3VYQ - chains C and D of the 4 polymer chains in the assembly; structure by X-ray diffraction, 2.52 A resolution.

[Chain C]
Molecule: 11-nt DNA strand
Sequence (11 nucleotides; row label = number of the first residue in the row):
     1 TCACTGGATG T

[Chain D]
Name: Methyl-CpG-binding domain protein 4
From: Mus musculus
Notes: EC 3.2.2.-; fragment: methyl CpG binding domain
Reference sequence: Q9Z2D7 (MBD4_MOUSE); numbering as in UniProt (aligned over 63-136)
Sequence (74 residues; each row starts with the number of its first residue):
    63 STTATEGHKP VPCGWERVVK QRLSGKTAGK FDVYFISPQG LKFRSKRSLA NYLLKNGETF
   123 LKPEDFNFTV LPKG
Disordered / not traced: 63-69, 133-136
Ion coordination: Zn2+ site 1 near His70 (its only coordinating residue here); Zn2+ site 2 near Cys75 (its only coordinating residue here)
Reported in the primary citation:
  - binding site for the 11-nt DNA strand (chain C): Arg84
  - binding site for the 11-nt DNA strand: Arg106
  - specificity-determining residues: Asp94 (proposed by the authors, not directly observed)

[Interface between chain C and chain D]
Contacting residue pairs - 14 pairs, chain C then chain D:
  DA8(C) - Lys104(D)  salt bridge to the phosphate
  DA8(C) - Arg106(D)  salt bridge to the phosphate
  DT9(C) - Lys82(D)  salt bridge to the phosphate
  DT9(C) - Arg106(D)  salt bridge to the phosphate
  DG10(C) - Arg84(D)  phosphate contact
  DG10(C) - Leu85(D)  hydrogen bond to the phosphate
  DG10(C) - Ser86(D)  hydrogen bond to the phosphate
  DG10(C) - Gly87(D)  phosphate contact
  DG10(C) - Lys88(D)  phosphate contact
  DG10(C) - Thr89(D)  sugar contact
  DT11(C) - Arg84(D)  base contact
  DT11(C) - Gly87(D)  phosphate contact
  DT11(C) - Lys88(D)  hydrogen bond to the phosphate
  DT11(C) - Thr89(D)  hydrogen bond to the phosphate

[In short]
Chain C and chain D form an interface of 4 and 9 residues respectively; the contacts include 4 hydrogen bonds
and 4 salt bridges. Polar pairs include DG10(C)-Leu85(D), DG10(C)-Ser86(D) and DT11(C)-Lys88(D). The paper
reports a binding site for the 11-nt DNA strand (chain C) at Arg84(D); a binding site for the 11-nt DNA strand
at Arg106(D).
Chain C is an 11-nt DNA strand and chain D is Methyl-CpG-binding domain protein 4 (Mus musculus); the
structure, Crystal structure of the methyl CpG Binding Domain of MBD4 in complex with the 5mCG/TG sequence
..., was determined by X-ray diffraction (same publication as 3VXV, 3VXX and 3VYB).
